PDB entry 8WSR | electron microscopy, 2.99 A resolution | chains C and A

Chain C:
Name: Spike protein S1
Organism: Bat SARS-like virus BtSY1
Notes: fragment: RBD domain
UniProt: U5WLK5 (U5WLK5_SARS); residues 306-527 here correspond to UniProt positions 307-528 (UniProt number = residue number + 1)
Sequence (222 residues; numbered 306 to 527; the number before each row is that of its first residue):
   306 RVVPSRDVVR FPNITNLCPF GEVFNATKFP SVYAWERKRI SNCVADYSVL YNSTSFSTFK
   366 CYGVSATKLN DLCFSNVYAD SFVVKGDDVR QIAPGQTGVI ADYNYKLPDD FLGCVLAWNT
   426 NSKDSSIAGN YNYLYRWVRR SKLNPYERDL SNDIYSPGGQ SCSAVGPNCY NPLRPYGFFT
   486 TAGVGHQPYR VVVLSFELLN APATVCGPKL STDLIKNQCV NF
Not modelled in the structure: 306-320, 514-527
Sequence notes: conflict Val308 (Ala309 in U5WLK5), Arg311 (Lys312 in U5WLK5), Asp312 (Glu313 in U5WLK5), Lys333 (Thr334 in U5WLK5), Ile432 (Thr433 in U5WLK5), Ala433 (Ser434 in U5WLK5)
Disulfide bonds: Cys323-Cys348, Cys366-Cys419, Cys378-Cys511, Cys467-Cys474

Chain A:
Name: Angiotensin-converting enzyme 2
Organism: Homo sapiens
Notes: EC 3.4.17.23, 3.4.17.-
UniProt: Q9BYF1 (ACE2_HUMAN); residues 1-805 here = UniProt positions 1-805
Sequence (805 residues; each row starts with the number of its first residue):
     1 MSSSSWLLLS LVAVTAAQST IEEQAKTFLD KFNHEAEDLF YQSSLASWNY NTNITEENVQ
    61 NMNNAGDKWS AFLKEQSTLA QMYPLQEIQN LTVKLQLQAL QQNGSSVLSE DKSKRLNTIL
   121 NTMSTIYSTG KVCNPDNPQE CLLLEPGLNE IMANSLDYNE RLWAWESWRS EVGKQLRPLY
   181 EEYVVLKNEM ARANHYEDYG DYWRGDYEVN GVDGYDYSRG QLIEDVEHTF EEIKPLYEHL
   241 HAYVRAKLMN AYPSYISPIG CLPAHLLGDM WGRFWTNLYS LTVPFGQKPN IDVTDAMVDQ
   301 AWDAQRIFKE AEKFFVSVGL PNMTQGFWEN SMLTDPGNVQ KAVCHPTAWD LGKGDFRILM
   361 CTKVTMDDFL TAHHEMGHIQ YDMAYAAQPF LLRNGANEGF HEAVGEIMSL SAATPKHLKS
   421 IGLLSPDFQE DNETEINFLL KQALTIVGTL PFTYMLEKWR WMVFKGEIPK DQWMKKWWEM
   481 KREIVGVVEP VPHDETYCDP ASLFHVSNDY SFIRYYTRTL YQFQFQEALC QAAKHEGPLH
   541 KCDISNSTEA GQKLFNMLRL GKSEPWTLAL ENVVGAKNMN VRPLLNYFEP LFTWLKDQNK
   601 NSFVGWSTDW SPYADQSIKV RISLKSALGD KAYEWNDNEM YLFRSSVAYA MRQYFLKVKN
   661 QMILFGEEDV RVANLKPRIS FNFFVTAPKN VSDIIPRTEV EKAIRMSRSR INDAFRLNDN
   721 SLEFLGIQPT LGPPNQPPVS IWLIVFGVVM GVIVVGIVIL IFTGIRDRKK KNKARSGENP
   781 YASIDISKGE NNPGFQNTDD VQTSF
Not modelled in the structure: 1-18, 615-805
Disulfide bonds: Cys133-Cys141, Cys344-Cys361, Cys530-Cys542
Glycans and other covalent adducts: N-acetylglucosamine (NAG) linked to Asn53, Asn90, Asn103, Asn322, Asn432, Asn546
Ion coordination: Zn2+: His374, His378
Curated features (UniProtKB/Swiss-Prot):
  - region: Asp30 to Tyr41 (Interaction with SARS-CoV spike glycoprotein), Met82 to Pro84 (Interaction with SARS-CoV spike glycoprotein), Lys353 to Arg357 (Interaction with SARS-CoV spike glycoprotein), Arg652 to Lys659 (Essential for cleavage by ADAM17), Arg697 to Arg716 (Essential for cleavage by TMPRSS11D and TMPRSS2)
  - motif: Glu778 to Ile786 (LIR), Tyr781 to Asp785 (SH2-binding), Tyr781 to Ile784 (Endocytic sorting signal), Asn792 to Phe795 (PTB), Thr803 to Phe805 (PDZ-binding)
  - active site: Glu375 (Proton acceptor), His505 (Proton donor)
  - binding site (chloride): Arg169, Trp477, Lys481
  - binding site (substrate): Arg273, His345, Pro346, Tyr515
  - binding site (Zn(2+)): His374, His378, Glu402
  - modified residue: Tyr781 (Phosphotyrosine), Ser783 (Phosphoserine)
  - glycosylation (N-linked (GlcNAc...) asparagine): Asn53, Asn90, Asn103, Asn322, Asn432, Asn546, Asn690
  - cross-link: Lys788 (Glycyl lysine isopeptide (Lys-Gly) (interchain with G-Cter in ubiquitin))
  - mutagenesis: Ser19 (S19P: Increases slightly the interaction with RBD domain of SARS-CoV-2 spike protein), Gln24 to Lys26 (Slightly inhibits interaction with SARS-CoV spike glycoprotein), Gln24 (Q24T: Increases slightly the interaction with RBD domain of SARS-CoV-2 spike protein), Ala25 (A25V: Increases slightly the interaction with RBD domain of SARS-CoV-2 spike protein), Thr27 (T27Y: Increases slightly the interaction with RBD domain of SARS-CoV-2 spike protein. In sACE2.v2.2; increases interaction with RBD domain of SARS-CoV-2 spike protein ...), Leu29 (L29F: Increases slightly the interaction with RBD domain of SARS-CoV-2 spike protein), Lys31 (K31D: Abolishes interaction with SARS-CoV spike glycoprotein; K31Y: Increases slightly the interaction with RBD domain of SARS-CoV-2 spike protein), Asn33 (N33D: Increases slightly the interaction with RBD domain of SARS-CoV-2 spike protein), His34 (H34A: Increases slightly the interaction with RBD domain of SARS-CoV-2 spike protein), Glu37 (E37A: No effect on interaction with SARS-CoV spike glycoprotein), Asp38 (D38A: No effect on interaction with SARS-CoV spike glycoprotein), Leu39 (L39R: Increases slightly the interaction with RBD domain of SARS-CoV-2 spike protein), 50 further mutagenesis entries in UniProt

Chain C / chain A interface:
Pairs across the interface - 18 pairs, chain C then chain A:
  Tyr436(C) with Asp38(A), hydrogen bond; Gln42(A)
  Trp442(C) with Thr27(A); Asp30(A)
  Asn473(C) with Gln24(A)
  Tyr475(C) with Thr27(A)
  Arg479(C) with Asp30(A), salt bridge; His34(A)
  Pro480(C) with His34(A)
  Gly482(C) with Lys353(A)
  Phe484(C) with Tyr41(A), hydrophobic; Lys353(A)
  Thr486(C) with Tyr41(A), hydrogen bond; Asp355(A); Arg357(A)
  Gly488(C) with Lys353(A), hydrogen bond (backbone-backbone); Gly354(A)
  His491(C) with Lys353(A)
Other interface residues (no listed pair), chain C (13 interface residues in all): Tyr440, Ala487
Other interface residues (no listed pair), chain A (15 interface residues in all): Phe28, Lys31, Tyr83, Asn330

Summary:
Chain C and chain A form an interface of 13 and 15 residues respectively, with 3 hydrogen bonds and 1 salt
bridge. Polar contacts include Arg479(C)-Asp30(A), Tyr436(C)-Asp38(A) and Thr486(C)-Tyr41(A).
N-acetylglucosamine is covalently linked to Asn53(A), Asn90(A), Asn103(A), Asn322(A), Asn432(A) and Asn546(A).
Here chain C is Spike protein S1 (Bat SARS-like virus BtSY1) and chain A is Angiotensin-converting enzyme 2
(Homo sapiens). Entry 8WSR (the structure of BtSY1_RBD/hACE2 protein) was determined by electron microscopy.
